PDB entry 3U9H | X-ray diffraction, 1.75 A resolution | chain A

Chain A:
Name: Tankyrase-2
Source organism: Homo sapiens
Notes: EC 2.4.2.30; fragment: Catalytic domain
Reference sequence: Q9H2K2 (TNKS2_HUMAN); residues 946-1162 here = UniProt positions 946-1162
Amino-acid sequence (240 residues; numbered 923 to 1162; the number before each row is that of its first residue):
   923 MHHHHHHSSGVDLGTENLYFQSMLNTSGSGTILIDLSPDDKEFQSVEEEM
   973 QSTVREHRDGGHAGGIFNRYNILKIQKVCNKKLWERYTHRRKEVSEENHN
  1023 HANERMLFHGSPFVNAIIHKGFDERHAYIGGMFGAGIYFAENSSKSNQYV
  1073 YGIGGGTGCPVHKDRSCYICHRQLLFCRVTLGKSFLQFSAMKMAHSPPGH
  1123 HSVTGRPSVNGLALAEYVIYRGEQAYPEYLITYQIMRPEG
Unresolved in the structure: 923-951, 1113-1114, 1162
Differences from the reference sequence: expression tag (923-945)
Bound ions: Zn2+: C1081, H1084, C1089, C1092
Small-molecule neighbours: nicotinamide (NCA): F1030, H1031, G1032, Y1060, F1061, A1062, K1067, S1068, Y1071, E1138
Curated features (UniProtKB/Swiss-Prot):
  - binding site (Zn(2+)): C1081, H1084, C1089, C1092
  - mutagenesis: M1054 (M1054V: Loss of activity)

In short:
Ligands of chain A: nicotinamide. The Zn2+ site is built by C1081, H1084, C1089 and C1092. Curated annotation
(UniProt) lists 4 Zn2+-binding residues and one mutagenesis site.
Chain A is Tankyrase-2 (Homo sapiens); the structure, Complex structure of human tankyrase 2 with
nicotinamide, was determined by X-ray diffraction together with 3U9Y and 3UA9 from the same study.
